Entry 8ZP5 (electron microscopy, 2.98 A resolution); this record covers chains F and C of the 8 polymer chains in the assembly.

Chain F:
Molecule: Origin recognition complex subunit 6
From: Saccharomyces cerevisiae S288C
Reference sequence: P38826 (ORC6_YEAST); numbering as in UniProt (aligned over 1-435)
Amino-acid sequence (435 residues; each row starts with the number of its first residue):
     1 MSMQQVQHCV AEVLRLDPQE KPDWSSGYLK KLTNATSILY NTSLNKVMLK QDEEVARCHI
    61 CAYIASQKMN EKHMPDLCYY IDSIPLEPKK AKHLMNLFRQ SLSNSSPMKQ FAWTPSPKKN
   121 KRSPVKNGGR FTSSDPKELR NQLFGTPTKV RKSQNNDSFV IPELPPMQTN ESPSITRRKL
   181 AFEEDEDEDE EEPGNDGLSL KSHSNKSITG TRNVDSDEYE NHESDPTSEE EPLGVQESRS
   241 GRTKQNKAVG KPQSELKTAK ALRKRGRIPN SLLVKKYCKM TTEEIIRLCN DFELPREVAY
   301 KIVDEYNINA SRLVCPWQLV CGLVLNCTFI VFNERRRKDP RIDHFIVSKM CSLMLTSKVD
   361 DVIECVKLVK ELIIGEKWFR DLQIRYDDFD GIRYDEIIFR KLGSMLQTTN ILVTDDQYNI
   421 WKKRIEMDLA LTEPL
Disordered / not traced: 1-270, 427-435

Chain C:
Molecule: Origin recognition complex subunit 3
From: Saccharomyces cerevisiae S288C
Reference sequence: P54790 (ORC3_YEAST); residues 1-616 here = UniProt positions 1-616
Amino-acid sequence (616 residues; numbered 1 to 616; the number before each row is that of its first residue):
     1 MSDLNQSKKM NVSEFADAQR SHYTVYPSLP QSNKNDKHIP FVKLLSGKES EVNVEKRWEL
    61 YHQLHSHFHD QVDHIIDNIE ADLKAEISDL LYSETTQKRR CFNTIFLLGS DSTTKIELKD
   121 ESSRYNVLIE LTPKESPNVR MMLRRSMYKL YSAADAEEHP TIKYEDINDE DGDFTEQNND
   181 VSYDLSLVEN FKRLFGKDLA MVFNFKDVDS INFNTLDNFI ILLKSAFKYD HVKISLIFNI
   241 NTNLSNIEKN LRQSTIRLLK RNYHKLDVSS NKGFKYGNQI FQSFLDTVDG KLNLSDRFVE
   301 FILSKMANNT NHNLQLLTKM LDYSLMSYFF QNAFSVFIDP VNVDFLNDDY LKILSRCPTF
   361 MFFVEGLIKQ HAPADEILSL LTNKNRGLEE FFVEFLVREN PINGHAKFVA RFLEEELNIT
   421 NFNLIELYHN LLIGKLDSYL DRWSACKEYK DRLHFEPIDT IFQELFTLDN RSGLLTQSIF
   481 PSYKSNIEDN LLSWEQVLPS LDKENYDTLS GDLDKIMAPV LGQLFKLYRE ANMTINIYDF
   541 YIAFRETLPK EEILNFIRKD PSNTKLLELA ETPDAFDKVA LILFMQAIFA FENMGLIKFQ
   601 STKSYDLVEK CVWRGI
Disordered / not traced: 1-14, 31-35, 160-178
Curated features (UniProtKB/Swiss-Prot):
  - modified residue: Ser2 (N-acetylserine)

Chain F / chain C interface:
Residue-residue contacts (58; chain F residue first):
  Glu371(F) - Arg529(C)  salt bridge
  Ile374(F) - Leu492(C)  hydrophobic
  Ile374(F) - Arg529(C)
  Gly375(F) - Leu492(C)
  Gly375(F) - Lys526(C)
  Lys377(F) - Ile516(C)
  Arg380(F) - Trp494(C)
  Arg380(F) - Glu495(C)
  Arg380(F) - Ala518(C)
  Gln383(F) - Glu495(C)
  Ile384(F) - Glu495(C)
  Ile384(F) - Ser500(C)
  Phe389(F) - Glu495(C)
  Phe389(F) - Gln496(C)
  Tyr394(F) - Glu495(C)
  Tyr394(F) - Gln496(C)
  Tyr394(F) - Val497(C)  hydrogen bond (side chain-backbone)
  Tyr394(F) - Leu498(C)
  Tyr394(F) - Pro499(C)
  Ile398(F) - Val497(C)
  Lys401(F) - Gln477(C)
  Lys401(F) - Asn490(C)
  Lys401(F) - Gln496(C)
  Gly403(F) - Leu474(C)
  Gly403(F) - Gln477(C)
  Ser404(F) - Leu474(C)
  Met405(F) - Tyr323(C)
  Met405(F) - Ser327(C)
  Met405(F) - Phe330(C)  hydrophobic
  Met405(F) - Gln331(C)
  Met405(F) - Leu474(C)  hydrophobic
  Leu406(F) - Leu44(C)  hydrophobic
  Leu406(F) - Phe330(C)  hydrophobic
  Gln407(F) - Ser472(C)
  Gln407(F) - Leu474(C)
  Thr409(F) - Arg471(C)
  Thr409(F) - Ser472(C)
  Asn410(F) - Arg471(C)
  Ile411(F) - Pro358(C)
  Ile411(F) - Glu464(C)
  Ile411(F) - Asp469(C)
  Ile411(F) - Arg471(C)
  Leu412(F) - Ile353(C)
  Leu412(F) - Arg356(C)
  Val413(F) - Arg356(C)  hydrogen bond (backbone-side chain)
  Val413(F) - Pro358(C)  hydrophobic
  Val413(F) - Met361(C)  hydrophobic
  Asp415(F) - Arg356(C)
  Tyr418(F) - Ser355(C)  hydrogen bond
  Tyr418(F) - Met361(C)  hydrophobic
  Tyr418(F) - Thr382(C)  hydrogen bond
  Trp421(F) - Val364(C)  hydrophobic
  Trp421(F) - Glu365(C)  hydrogen bond
  Lys422(F) - Leu381(C)
  Lys422(F) - Thr382(C)  hydrogen bond
  Ile425(F) - Glu365(C)
  Ile425(F) - Ile368(C)  hydrophobic
  Glu426(F) - Leu381(C)
Also at the interface, not in a pair above, chain F (33 interface residues in all): Asp381, Asp390, Ile397, Arg400, Leu402, Thr414
Also at the interface, not in a pair above, chain C (39 interface residues in all): Met326, Asn383, Ser478, Lys515, Arg614

Overview:
The interface between chain F and chain C involves 33 residues on one side and 39 on the other, with 6
hydrogen bonds and 1 salt bridge. Polar contacts include Glu371(F)-Arg529(C), Tyr394(F)-Val497(C) and
Val413(F)-Arg356(C).
Here chain F is Origin recognition complex subunit 6 and chain C is Origin recognition complex subunit 3, both
from Saccharomyces cerevisiae S288C. Entry 8ZP5 (Cryo-EM structure of origin recognition complex (Orc5 basic
patch mutations) with ARS1 DNA bound) was determined by electron microscopy (same publication as 8ZP4 and
8ZPK).
